Entry 1N62 (X-ray diffraction, 1.09 A resolution); this record covers chains B and E of the 6 polymer chains in the assembly.

[Chain B (and E)]
Molecule: Carbon monoxide dehydrogenase large chain
Organism: Oligotropha carboxidovorans
Notes: EC 1.2.99.2; chain E of this document is another copy of the same molecule, construct and numbering; everything in this record applies to it too
Reference sequence: P19919 (DCML_OLICA); residue numbers follow UniProt; this construct covers 1-809
Amino-acid sequence (809 residues; each row starts with the number of its first residue):
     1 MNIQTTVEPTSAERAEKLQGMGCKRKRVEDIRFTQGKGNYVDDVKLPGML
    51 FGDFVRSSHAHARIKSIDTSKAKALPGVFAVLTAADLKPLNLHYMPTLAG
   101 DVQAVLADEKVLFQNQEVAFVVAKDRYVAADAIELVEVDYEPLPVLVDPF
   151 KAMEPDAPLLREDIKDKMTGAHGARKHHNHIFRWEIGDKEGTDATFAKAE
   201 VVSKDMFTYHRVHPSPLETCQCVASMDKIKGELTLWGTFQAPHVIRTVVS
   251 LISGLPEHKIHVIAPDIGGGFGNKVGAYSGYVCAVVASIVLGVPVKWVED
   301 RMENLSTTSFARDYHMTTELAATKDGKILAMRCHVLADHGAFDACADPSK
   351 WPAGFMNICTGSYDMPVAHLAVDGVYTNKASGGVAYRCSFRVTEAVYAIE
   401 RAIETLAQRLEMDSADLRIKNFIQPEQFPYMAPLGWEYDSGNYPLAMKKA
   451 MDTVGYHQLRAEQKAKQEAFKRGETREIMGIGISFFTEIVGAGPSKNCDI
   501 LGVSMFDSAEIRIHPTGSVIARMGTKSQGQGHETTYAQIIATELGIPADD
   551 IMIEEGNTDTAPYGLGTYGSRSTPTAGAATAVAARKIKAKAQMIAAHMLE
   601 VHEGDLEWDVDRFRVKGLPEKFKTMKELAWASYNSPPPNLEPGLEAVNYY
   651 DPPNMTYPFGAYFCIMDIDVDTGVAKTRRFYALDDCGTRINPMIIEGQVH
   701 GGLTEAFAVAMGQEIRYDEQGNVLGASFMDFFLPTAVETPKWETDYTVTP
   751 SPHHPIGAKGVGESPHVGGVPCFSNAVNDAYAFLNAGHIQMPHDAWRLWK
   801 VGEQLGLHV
Disordered / not traced: 1-5 (chain E: 1-13)
Metal / ion sites: cu(I)-S-mo(IV)(=o)O-nbic cluster Cu: Cys388 (together with pterin cytosine dinucleotide)
Small-molecule neighbours:
  - cu(I)-S-mo(IV)(=o)O-nbic cluster (CUB): Gln240, Phe271, Gly272, Val275, Ala346, Val384, Ala385, Tyr386, Arg387, Cys388, Ser389, Phe390, Thr567, Tyr568, Gly569, Glu763
  - pterin cytosine dinucleotide (MCN): Gly269, Gly270, Phe271, Gly272, Arg387, Gln528, Gly529, Gln530, Gly531, His532, Thr535, Thr567, Tyr568, Gly569, Ser570, Arg571, Ser572, Thr573, Pro574, Cys686, Thr688, Arg689, Ile690, Asn691, Ile694, Ile695, Gln698, Ala758, Lys759, Gly760, Val761, Gly762, Glu763
Swiss-Prot annotation at these positions:
  - binding site (Cu(+)): Cys388
  - binding site (Mo-molybdopterin cytosine dinucleotide): Glu763
What the authors report for this chain:
  - cu(I)-S-mo(IV)(=o)O-nbic cluster coordination: Cys388
  - binding site for cu(I)-S-mo(IV)(=o)O-nbic cluster: Glu763
  - conformationally variable residues: Glu763
  - catalytic residues: Glu763 (proposed by the authors, not directly observed)

[Interface between chain B and chain E]
Contacting residue pairs (87; chain B residue first):
  Ile31(B) with Ile229(E)
  Gln35(B) with Ile229(E)
  Lys37(B) with Ile229(E)
  Ile229(B) with Ile31(E); Gln35(E); Lys37(E)
  Glu232(B) with Met552(E)
  Arg246(B) with His514(E), hydrogen bond
  Glu257(B) with His514(E); Pro515(E); Thr516(E), hydrogen bond; Ser518(E), hydrogen bond (backbone-side chain)
  His258(B) with His514(E); Ser518(E), hydrogen bond (backbone-side chain); Val519(E); Asp549(E), hydrogen bond (side chain-backbone); Asp550(E), hydrogen bond (side chain-backbone); Ile551(E); Met552(E)
  Lys259(B) with Asp549(E)
  Ser495(B) with Pro636(E)
  Gly502(B) with Trp630(E); Asn634(E), hydrogen bond (backbone-side chain)
  Val503(B) with Trp630(E), hydrophobic; Tyr633(E)
  Ser504(B) with Tyr633(E), hydrogen bond (backbone-backbone); Asn634(E), hydrogen bond (side chain-backbone); Pro636(E)
  Phe506(B) with Tyr633(E), hydrophobic; Pro642(E), hydrophobic
  Glu510(B) with Glu510(E); Arg512(E), salt bridge
  Arg512(B) with Glu510(E), salt bridge; Thr560(E); Pro562(E); Tyr649(E)
  His514(B) with Arg246(E), hydrogen bond; Glu257(E); His258(E)
  Pro515(B) with Arg246(E); Glu257(E); Tyr563(E), hydrophobic
  Thr516(B) with Leu251(E); Glu257(E), hydrogen bond
  Ser518(B) with Glu257(E), hydrogen bond (side chain-backbone); His258(E), hydrogen bond (side chain-backbone)
  Val519(B) with His258(E)
  Arg522(B) with Asp559(E), hydrogen bond (side chain-backbone); Thr560(E)
  Asp549(B) with His258(E), hydrogen bond (backbone-side chain)
  Asp550(B) with His258(E)
  Ile551(B) with His258(E)
  Met552(B) with Glu232(E); His258(E)
  Asp559(B) with Arg522(E), hydrogen bond (backbone-side chain)
  Thr560(B) with Arg512(E), hydrogen bond (backbone-side chain); Arg522(E); Thr560(E)
  Ala561(B) with Arg512(E)
  Pro562(B) with Arg512(E)
  Tyr563(B) with Pro515(E), hydrophobic; Tyr633(E), hydrophobic
  Lys586(B) with Glu641(E), salt bridge
  Trp630(B) with Gly502(E); Val503(E), hydrophobic
  Tyr633(B) with Val503(E); Ser504(E), hydrogen bond (backbone-side chain); Phe506(E), hydrophobic; Tyr563(E), hydrophobic
  Asn634(B) with Gly502(E), hydrogen bond (side chain-backbone); Ser504(E), hydrogen bond (backbone-side chain)
  Pro636(B) with Ser504(E)
  Glu641(B) with Lys586(E), salt bridge; Val647(E); Asn648(E), hydrogen bond; Tyr649(E), hydrogen bond (side chain-backbone)
  Pro642(B) with Phe506(E), hydrophobic; Tyr649(E)
  Glu645(B) with Val647(E); Tyr649(E), hydrogen bond
  Val647(B) with Glu641(E); Glu645(E)
  Asn648(B) with Glu641(E), hydrogen bond
  Tyr649(B) with Arg512(E); Glu641(E), hydrogen bond (backbone-side chain); Pro642(E); Glu645(E), hydrogen bond
Also at the interface, not in a pair above, chain B (53 interface residues in all): Arg32, Lys230, Thr247, Ser250, Leu251, Pro256, Leu501, Ile520, Ser635, Gly643, Asp651
Also at the interface, not in a pair above, chain E (53 interface residues in all): Arg32, Lys230, Thr247, Ser250, Pro256, Lys259, Ser495, Leu501, Ile520, Ala561, Ser635, Gly643, Asp651

[In short]
The chain B/chain E interface involves 53 residues from each chain; the contacts include 26 hydrogen bonds and
4 salt bridges. Polar contacts include Glu510(B)-Arg512(E), Lys586(B)-Glu641(E) and Arg246(B)-His514(E). Chain
B binds cu(I)-S-mo(IV)(=o)O-nbic cluster and pterin cytosine dinucleotide. From the paper: the catalytic
residue Glu763(B); a binding site for cu(I)-S-mo(IV)(=o)O-nbic cluster at Glu763(B).
Both chains are Carbon monoxide dehydrogenase large chain (Oligotropha carboxidovorans). Entry 1N62 (Crystal
Structure of the Mo,Cu-CO Dehydrogenase (CODH), n-butylisocyanide-bound state) was determined by X-ray
diffraction, deposited together with 1N5W, 1N60, 1N61 and 1N63.
